Entry 1DIT (X-ray diffraction, 2.30 A resolution); this record covers chains H and P of the 3 polymer chains in the assembly.

[Chain H]
Molecule: Alpha-thrombin
Organism: Homo sapiens
Notes: EC 3.4.21.5
UniProt: P00734 (THRB_HUMAN); the construct lacks a stretch of the UniProt sequence and is renumbered around it, so the offset changes along the chain: 16-36 = UniProt 364-384; 37-60 = UniProt 386-409; 61-77 = UniProt 419-435; 78-97 = UniProt 437-456; 7 more segments
Chain sequence (259 residues; each row starts with the number of its first residue; note: 4 numbers in that range are skipped by the numbering (no residue carries them; nothing is unmodelled there); a row labelled like 60A-60I holds insertion residues (60A, then the next letters in order)):
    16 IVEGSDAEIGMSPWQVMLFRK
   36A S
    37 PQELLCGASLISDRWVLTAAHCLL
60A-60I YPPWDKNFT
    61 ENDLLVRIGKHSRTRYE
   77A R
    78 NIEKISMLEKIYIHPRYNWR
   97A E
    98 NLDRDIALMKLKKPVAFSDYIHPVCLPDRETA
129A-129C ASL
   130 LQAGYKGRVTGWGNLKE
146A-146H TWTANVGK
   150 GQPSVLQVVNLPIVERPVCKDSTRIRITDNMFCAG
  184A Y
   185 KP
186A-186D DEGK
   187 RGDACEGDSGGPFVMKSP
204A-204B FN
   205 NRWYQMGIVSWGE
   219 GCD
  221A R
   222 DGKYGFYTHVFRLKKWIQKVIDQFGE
Not modelled in the structure: 146A-146H
Disulfide bonds: Cys42-Cys58, Cys168-Cys182, Cys191-Cys220
Curated features (UniProtKB/Swiss-Prot):
  - region: Ala183 to Val200 (High affinity receptor-binding region which is also known as the TP508 peptide)
  - active site (Charge relay system): His57, Asp102, Ser195
  - glycosylation: Asn60G (N-linked (GlcNAc...) (complex) asparagine)

[Chain P]
Molecule: Peptide inhibitor CVS995
Chain sequence (20 residues; numbered 1 to 20; the number before each row is that of its first residue):
     1 XDPXGGGGGNGDFEEIPEYL
Not modelled in the structure: 17-20
Modified residues: 2PP (2-propyl-pentanoic acid) at position 1; 0MG (amino{[(4S)-4-amino-5-carboxy-5-oxopentyl]amino}methaniminium) at position 4

[Interface between chain H and chain P]
Pairs across the interface (59; chain H residue first):
  Phe34(H) - Phe13(P)  hydrophobic
  Phe34(H) - Ile16(P)  hydrophobic
  Pro37(H) - Asn10(P)
  Gln38(H) - Asn10(P)
  Gln38(H) - Glu14(P)
  Gln38(H) - Ile16(P)
  Glu39(H) - Gly8(P)
  Glu39(H) - Asn10(P)
  Leu40(H) - Gly6(P)
  Leu40(H) - Gly7(P)  hydrogen bond (backbone-backbone)
  Leu41(H) - Gly6(P)
  His57(H) - Pro3(P)
  His57(H) - 0MG_4(P)  hydrogen bond (side chain-backbone)
  Tyr60A(H) - Pro3(P)  hydrophobic
  Trp60D(H) - Pro3(P)  hydrophobic
  Lys60F(H) - Gly5(P)  hydrogen bond (side chain-backbone)
  Leu65(H) - Ile16(P)  hydrophobic
  Arg67(H) - Phe13(P)
  Arg73(H) - Asp12(P)  salt bridge
  Arg73(H) - Phe13(P)
  Thr74(H) - Asp12(P)  hydrogen bond (side chain-backbone)
  Thr74(H) - Phe13(P)
  Thr74(H) - Glu14(P)  hydrogen bond (backbone-backbone)
  Arg75(H) - Glu14(P)
  Tyr76(H) - Glu14(P)  hydrogen bond (backbone-side chain)
  Tyr76(H) - Glu15(P)
  Asn98(H) - 2PP_1(P)
  Leu99(H) - 2PP_1(P)
  Leu99(H) - Pro3(P)  hydrophobic
  Gln151(H) - Gly7(P)  hydrogen bond (side chain-backbone)
  Gln151(H) - Gly8(P)
  Gln151(H) - Gly9(P)
  Ile174(H) - 2PP_1(P)
  Asp189(H) - 0MG_4(P)
  Ala190(H) - 0MG_4(P)
  Cys191(H) - 0MG_4(P)
  Glu192(H) - Asp2(P)
  Glu192(H) - Pro3(P)
  Glu192(H) - 0MG_4(P)
  Gly193(H) - 0MG_4(P)
  Gly193(H) - Gly5(P)
  Asp194(H) - 0MG_4(P)
  Ser195(H) - Pro3(P)
  Ser195(H) - 0MG_4(P)  covalent bond
  Ser195(H) - Gly5(P)
  Ser214(H) - Pro3(P)
  Ser214(H) - 0MG_4(P)  hydrogen bond (backbone-backbone)
  Trp215(H) - 2PP_1(P)
  Trp215(H) - Asp2(P)
  Trp215(H) - 0MG_4(P)
  Gly216(H) - 2PP_1(P)
  Gly216(H) - Asp2(P)  hydrogen bond (backbone-backbone)
  Gly216(H) - 0MG_4(P)
  Glu217(H) - 2PP_1(P)
  Glu217(H) - Asp2(P)
  Gly219(H) - Asp2(P)  hydrogen bond (backbone-side chain)
  Gly219(H) - 0MG_4(P)
  Cys220(H) - 0MG_4(P)
  Gly226(H) - 0MG_4(P)
Also at the interface, not in a pair above, chain H (38 interface residues in all): Met32, Ile82, Glu97A, Val213
Also at the interface, not in a pair above, chain P (16 interface residues in all): Gly11

[Overview]
Chain H and chain P form an interface of 38 and 16 residues respectively; the contacts include 1 covalent
bond, 10 hydrogen bonds and 1 salt bridge. Among the polar pairs are Arg73(H)-Asp12(P), His57(H)-0MG_4(P) and
Lys60F(H)-Gly5(P). From UniProt: 3 active-site residues on chain H.
Here chain H is Alpha-thrombin (Homo sapiens) and chain P is Peptide inhibitor CVS995. Entry 1DIT (Complex of
a divalent inhibitor with thrombin) was determined by X-ray diffraction.
